4G4M - chains A and B; structure by X-ray diffraction, 1.48 A resolution.

# Chain A (and B)
Protein: alpha4F3(6-13)
Notes: chain B of this document is another copy of the same molecule, construct and numbering; everything in this record applies to it too
Sequence (27 residues; numbered 1 to 27; the number before each row is that of its first residue):
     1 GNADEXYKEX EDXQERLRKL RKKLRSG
Disordered / not traced: 26-27
Modified / non-standard residues: 6FL (5,5,5,5',5',5'-hexafluoro-L-leucine) at position 6; 6FL (5,5,5,5',5',5'-hexafluoro-L-leucine) at position 10; 6FL (5,5,5,5',5',5'-hexafluoro-L-leucine) at position 13

# Chain A / chain B interface
Contacting residue pairs (29; chain A residue first):
  Ala3(A) with Leu24(B), hydrophobic
  6FL_6(A) with Leu24(B)
  Tyr7(A) with Arg21(B); Arg25(B)
  6FL_10(A) with Leu17(B); Leu20(B); Arg21(B); Leu24(B)
  Glu11(A) with Arg21(B)
  6FL_13(A) with Leu17(B)
  Gln14(A) with Gln14(B); Leu17(B); Arg18(B), hydrogen bond (side chain-backbone); Arg21(B), hydrogen bond
  Leu17(A) with 6FL_10(B); 6FL_13(B); Gln14(B); Leu17(B), hydrophobic
  Arg18(A) with Gln14(B)
  Leu20(A) with 6FL_10(B)
  Arg21(A) with Tyr7(B), hydrogen bond; 6FL_10(B); Glu11(B), salt bridge; Gln14(B), hydrogen bond
  Leu24(A) with Ala3(B); 6FL_6(B); Tyr7(B); 6FL_10(B)
  Arg25(A) with Tyr7(B)

# Overview
Chain A and chain B each contribute 13 residues to their interface; the contacts include 4 hydrogen bonds and
1 salt bridge. Among the polar pairs are Arg21(A)-Glu11(B), Gln14(A)-Arg18(B) and Gln14(A)-Arg21(B).
Both chains are alpha4F3(6-13). Entry 4G4M (Crystal structure of the de novo designed fluorinated peptide
alpha4F3(6-13)) was determined by X-ray diffraction, deposited together with 4G3B and 4G4L.
